Entry 6YOB (X-ray diffraction, 1.85 A resolution); this record covers chain A.

# Chain A
Protein: Lysozyme
Organism: Gallus gallus
Notes: EC 3.2.1.17
UniProtKB: P00698 (LYSC_CHICK); residues 1-129 here correspond to UniProt positions 19-147 (UniProt number = residue number + 18)
Amino-acid sequence (129 residues; row label = number of the first residue in the row):
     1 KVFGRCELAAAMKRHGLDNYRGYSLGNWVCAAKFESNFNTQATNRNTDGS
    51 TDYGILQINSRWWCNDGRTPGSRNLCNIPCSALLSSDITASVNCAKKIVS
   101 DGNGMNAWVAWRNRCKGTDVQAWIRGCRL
Disulfides: Cys6-Cys127, Cys30-Cys115, Cys64-Cys80, Cys76-Cys94
Curated features (UniProtKB/Swiss-Prot):
  - active site: Glu35, Asp52
  - binding site (substrate): Asp101

# Summary
From UniProt: active-site residues Glu35 and Asp52 and substrate-binding residue Asp101.
Chain A is Lysozyme (Gallus gallus); the structure, Structure of Lysozyme from COC IMISX setup collected by
rotation serial crystallography on crystals prelocated by ..., was determined by X-ray diffraction (same
publication as 6YOC, 6YOD, 6YOE, 6YOF and 6YOG).
